PDB entry 9DWH | electron microscopy, 3.30 A resolution | chains C and J of the 12 polymer chains in the assembly

# Chain C
Protein: Histone H2A type 1
Organism: Homo sapiens
UniProt: P0C0S8 (H2A1_HUMAN); residues 1-129 here correspond to UniProt positions 2-130 (UniProt number = residue number + 1)
Sequence (129 residues; each row starts with the number of its first residue):
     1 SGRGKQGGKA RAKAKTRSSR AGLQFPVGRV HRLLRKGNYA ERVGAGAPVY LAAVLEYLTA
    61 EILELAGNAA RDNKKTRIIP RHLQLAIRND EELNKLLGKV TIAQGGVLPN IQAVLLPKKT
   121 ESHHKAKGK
Disordered / not traced: 1-9, 120-129
UniProt features mapped onto this chain:
  - modified residue: Ser1 (N-acetylserine), Arg3 (Citrulline), Lys5 (N6-(2-hydroxyisobutyryl)lysine), Lys9 (N6-(2-hydroxyisobutyryl)lysine), Lys13 (N6-(beta-hydroxybutyryl)lysine), Lys36 (N6-(2-hydroxyisobutyryl)lysine), Lys74 (N6-(2-hydroxyisobutyryl)lysine), Lys75 (N6-(2-hydroxyisobutyryl)lysine), Lys95 (N6-(2-hydroxyisobutyryl)lysine), Lys99 (N6-glutaryllysine), Gln104 (N5-methylglutamine), Lys118 (N6-(2-hydroxyisobutyryl)lysine), Lys119 (N6-crotonyllysine), Thr120 (Phosphothreonine), Lys125 (N6-crotonyllysine)
  - cross-link (Glycyl lysine isopeptide (Lys-Gly)): Lys13 (interchain with G-Cter in ubiquitin), Lys15 (interchain with G-Cter in ubiquitin), Lys119 (interchain with G-Cter in ubiquitin)

# Chain J
Molecule: 601 J strand (non-damaged strand)
Sequence (147 nucleotides; each row starts with the number of its first residue):
     1 ATCGGATGTA TATATCTGAC ACGTGCCTGG AGACTAGGGA GTAATCCCCT TGGCGGTTAA
    61 AACGCGGGGG ACAGCGCGTA CGTGCGTTTA AGCGGTGCTA GAGCTGTCTA CGACCAATTG
   121 AGCGGCCTCG GCACCGGGAT TCTCGAT

# Chain C / chain J interface
Residue-residue contacts (18; chain C residue first):
  Arg11(C) - DA117(J)  base contact
  Arg11(C) - DT118(J)  hydrogen bond to the sugar
  Lys13(C) - DG120(J)  phosphate contact
  Arg29(C) - DG122(J)  sugar contact
  Arg29(C) - DC123(J)  salt bridge to the phosphate
  Arg42(C) - DG112(J)  phosphate contact
  Arg42(C) - DA113(J)  phosphate contact
  Val43(C) - DG112(J)  sugar contact
  Val43(C) - DA113(J)  hydrogen bond to the phosphate
  Gly44(C) - DG112(J)  phosphate contact
  Ala45(C) - DG112(J)  phosphate contact
  Lys75(C) - DC132(J)  phosphate contact
  Lys75(C) - DA133(J)  salt bridge to the phosphate
  Thr76(C) - DG131(J)  phosphate contact
  Thr76(C) - DC132(J)  hydrogen bond to the phosphate
  Arg77(C) - DG131(J)  sugar contact
  Arg77(C) - DC132(J)  hydrogen bond to the phosphate
  Lys119(C) - DC144(J)  salt bridge to the phosphate
Interface residues without a listed pair, chain C (13 interface residues in all): Thr16, Glu41
Interface residues without a listed pair, chain J (12 interface residues in all): DA121

# Overview
The interface between chain C and chain J involves 13 residues on one side and 12 on the other, with 4
hydrogen bonds and 3 salt bridges. Among the polar pairs are Arg11(C)-DT118(J), Val43(C)-DA113(J) and
Thr76(C)-DC132(J).
Here chain C is Histone H2A type 1 (Homo sapiens) and chain J is 601 J strand (non-damaged strand). Entry 9DWH
(DNA Polymerase Beta bound to a nucleosome containing a 1-nt gap at SHL-4.5 (State 2, composite)) was
determined by electron microscopy.
